6SCL - chains C and B of the 3 polymer chains in the assembly; structure by electron microscopy, 3.00 A resolution.

[Chain C (and B)]
Protein: Coat protein
Source organism: Barley yellow dwarf virus
Notes: chain B of this document is another copy of the same molecule, construct and numbering; everything in this record applies to it too
Reference sequence: O56812 (O56812_9LUTE); residues 1-200 here = UniProt positions 1-200
Chain sequence (200 residues; row label = number of the first residue in the row):
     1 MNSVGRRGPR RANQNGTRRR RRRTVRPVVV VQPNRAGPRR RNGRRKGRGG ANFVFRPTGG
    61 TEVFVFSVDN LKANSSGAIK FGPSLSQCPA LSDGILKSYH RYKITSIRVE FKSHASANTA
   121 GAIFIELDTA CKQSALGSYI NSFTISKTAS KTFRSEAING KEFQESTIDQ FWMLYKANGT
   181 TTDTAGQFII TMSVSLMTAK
Unresolved in the structure: 1-54 (chain B: 1-60)
Sequence notes: conflict F53 (Pro in O56812), N118 (Thr in O56812), T152 (Val in O56812), F163 (Ser in O56812), M197 (Ile in O56812)
From the paper describing this entry:
  - conformationally variable residues (order/disorder transition): F55 to G60

[Chain C / chain B interface]
Pairs across the interface (11; chain C residue first):
  P57(C) with I140(B), hydrophobic
  H100(C) with E126(B), salt bridge; Q133(B)
  R101(C) with T129(B), hydrogen bond; E156(B); N159(B)
  E162(C) with K161(B); E162(B)
  F163(C) with E156(B)
  E165(C) with T129(B), hydrogen bond; A130(B)
Other interface residues (no listed pair), chain C (9 interface residues in all): M197, T198, A199
Other interface residues (no listed pair), chain B (12 interface residues in all): L127, S138, A157

[Summary]
Chain C and chain B form an interface of 9 and 12 residues respectively, with 2 hydrogen bonds and 1 salt
bridge. Polar pairs include H100(C)-E126(B), R101(C)-T129(B) and E165(C)-T129(B). The paper reports
conformational variability at F55(C).
Both chains are Coat protein (Barley yellow dwarf virus). Entry 6SCL (Cryo-EM Structure of Barley Yellow Dwarf
Virus VLP) was determined by electron microscopy, deposited together with 6SCO.
